PDB entry 8EIT | electron microscopy, 2.80 A resolution | chains B and C of the 5 polymer chains in the assembly

[Chain B]
Molecule: Guanine nucleotide-binding protein G(I)/G(S)/G(T) subunit beta-1
Source organism: Homo sapiens
UniProtKB: P62873 (GBB1_HUMAN); numbering as in UniProt (aligned over 1-340)
Sequence (340 residues; numbered 1 to 340; the number before each row is that of its first residue):
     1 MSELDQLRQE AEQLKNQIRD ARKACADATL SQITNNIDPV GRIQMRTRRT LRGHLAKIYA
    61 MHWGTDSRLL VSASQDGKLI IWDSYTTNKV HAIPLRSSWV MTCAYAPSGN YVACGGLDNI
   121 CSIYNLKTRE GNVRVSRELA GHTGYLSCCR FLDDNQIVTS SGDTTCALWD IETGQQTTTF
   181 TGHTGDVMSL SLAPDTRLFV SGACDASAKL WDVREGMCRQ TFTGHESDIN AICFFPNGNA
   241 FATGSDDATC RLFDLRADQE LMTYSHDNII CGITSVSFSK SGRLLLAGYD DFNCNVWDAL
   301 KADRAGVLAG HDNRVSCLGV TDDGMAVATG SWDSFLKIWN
Disordered / not traced: 1-4
UniProt features mapped onto this chain:
  - modified residue: Ser2 (N-acetylserine), His266 (Phosphohistidine)
  - natural variant: Leu30 (L30F: In MRD42; uncertain significance), Arg52 (R52G: In MRD42), Gly64 (G64V: In MRD42), Asp76 (D76E: In MRD42; D76G: In MRD42), Gly77 (G77S: In MRD42), Lys78 (K78R: In MRD42), Ile80 (I80N: In MRD42; I80T: In MRD42), His91 (H91R: In MRD42; uncertain significance), Ala92 (A92T: In MRD42), Pro94 (P94S: In MRD42), Leu95 (L95P: In MRD42), Arg96 (R96L: In MRD42), 5 further natural variant entries in UniProt

[Chain C]
Molecule: Guanine nucleotide-binding protein G(I)/G(S)/G(O) subunit gamma-2
Source organism: Homo sapiens
UniProtKB: P59768 (GBG2_HUMAN); residue numbers follow UniProt; this construct covers 2-71
Sequence (82 residues; row label = number of the first residue in the row; numbers below 1 keep their minus sign (Met-10 is residue -10)):
   -10 MGHHHHHHHH GGASNNTASI AQARKLVEQL KMEANIDRIK VSKAAADLMA YCEAHAKEDP
    50 LLTPVPASEN PFREKKFFCA IL
Disordered / not traced: -10 to 4, 64-71
Sequence notes: expression tag (-10 to 1)
UniProt features mapped onto this chain:
  - modified residue: Ala2 (N-acetylalanine), Cys68 (Cysteine methyl ester)
  - lipidation: Cys68 (S-geranylgeranyl cysteine)

[How chain B and chain C interact]
Residue-residue contacts (81):
  Leu7(B) - Asn5(C)
  Leu7(B) - Ser8(C)
  Glu10(B) - Ile9(C)
  Leu14(B) - Leu15(C)  hydrophobic
  Leu14(B) - Leu19(C)  hydrophobic
  Lys15(B) - Leu15(C)
  Gln17(B) - Leu19(C)
  Ile18(B) - Leu15(C)
  Ala24(B) - Lys29(C)
  Cys25(B) - Asp26(C)
  Cys25(B) - Lys29(C)
  Cys25(B) - Val30(C)  hydrogen bond (backbone-backbone)
  Ala26(B) - Val30(C)  hydrophobic
  Asp27(B) - Lys29(C)
  Asp27(B) - Ser31(C)  hydrogen bond
  Ala28(B) - Val30(C)
  Leu30(B) - Ala34(C)  hydrophobic
  Ile33(B) - Ser31(C)
  Ile33(B) - Ala34(C)  hydrophobic
  Ile33(B) - Met38(C)
  Thr34(B) - Met38(C)
  Ile37(B) - Met38(C)  hydrophobic
  Ile37(B) - Glu42(C)
  Val40(B) - Leu51(C)  hydrophobic
  Ile43(B) - Leu50(C)
  Ile43(B) - Leu51(C)
  Met45(B) - Leu50(C)  hydrophobic
  Arg48(B) - Phe61(C)
  Arg48(B) - Arg62(C)
  Arg48(B) - Glu63(C)  salt bridge
  Arg49(B) - Pro60(C)
  Arg49(B) - Phe61(C)  hydrogen bond (side chain-backbone)
  Arg49(B) - Arg62(C)  hydrogen bond (side chain-backbone)
  Ser84(B) - Phe61(C)
  Tyr85(B) - Pro60(C)
  Tyr85(B) - Phe61(C)  hydrophobic
  Met217(B) - Glu17(C)
  Cys218(B) - Lys14(C)
  Cys218(B) - Glu17(C)
  Arg219(B) - Met21(C)
  Phe235(B) - Leu37(C)  hydrophobic
  Phe235(B) - Tyr40(C)  hydrophobic
  Phe235(B) - Cys41(C)  hydrophobic
  Pro236(B) - Tyr40(C)
  Asn237(B) - Leu37(C)
  Asn237(B) - Tyr40(C)
  Asp254(B) - Ala33(C)
  Asp254(B) - Leu37(C)
  Arg256(B) - Ile25(C)
  Arg256(B) - Ile28(C)
  Arg256(B) - Lys32(C)
  Arg256(B) - Ala33(C)
  Arg256(B) - Asp36(C)  salt bridge
  Gln259(B) - Val30(C)
  Leu261(B) - Val30(C)  hydrophobic
  Leu261(B) - Leu37(C)  hydrophobic
  Ser279(B) - Leu50(C)
  Lys280(B) - Asp48(C)
  Ser281(B) - Tyr40(C)
  Ser281(B) - Cys41(C)
  Ser281(B) - His44(C)
  Ser281(B) - Asp48(C)  hydrogen bond
  Ser281(B) - Leu51(C)
  Gly282(B) - Cys41(C)
  Arg283(B) - Glu42(C)  salt bridge
  Arg283(B) - Leu51(C)
  Leu284(B) - Leu50(C)
  Leu284(B) - Leu51(C)  hydrophobic
  Leu300(B) - Cys41(C)  hydrophobic
  Leu300(B) - Glu42(C)
  Val320(B) - Leu50(C)  hydrophobic
  Asp323(B) - Pro49(C)
  Gly324(B) - Pro49(C)
  Gly324(B) - Leu50(C)
  Met325(B) - Pro49(C)  hydrophobic
  Met325(B) - Glu58(C)
  Met325(B) - Pro60(C)
  Ala326(B) - Phe61(C)  hydrophobic
  Ile338(B) - Phe61(C)  hydrophobic
  Asn340(B) - Asn59(C)  hydrogen bond
  Asn340(B) - Phe61(C)
Other interface residues (no listed pair), chain B (56 interface residues in all): Ala11, Arg46, Trp63, Ser67, Glu215, Gln220, Thr221, Ala240, Ala257, Asp258
Other interface residues (no listed pair), chain C (39 interface residues in all): Ala12, Val16, Gln18, Glu22, Ala45

[Summary]
Chain B and chain C form an interface of 56 and 39 residues respectively; the contacts include 6 hydrogen
bonds and 3 salt bridges. Polar pairs include Arg48(B)-Glu63(C), Arg256(B)-Asp36(C) and Arg283(B)-Glu42(C).
Chain B is Guanine nucleotide-binding protein G(I)/G(S)/G(T) subunit beta-1 and chain C is Guanine
nucleotide-binding protein G(I)/G(S)/G(O) subunit gamma-2, both from Homo sapiens; the structure, Structure of
FFAR1-Gq complex bound to DHA, was determined by electron microscopy (same publication as 8EJC and 8EJK).
